PDB entry 6MNO | X-ray diffraction, 2.90 A resolution | chains C and D of the 4 polymer chains in the assembly

== Chain C ==
Protein: H-2 class II histocompatibility antigen, A-B alpha chain
Organism: Mus musculus
UniProtKB: P14434 (HA2B_MOUSE); residues 0-178 here correspond to UniProt positions 27-205 (UniProt number = residue number + 27)
Sequence (179 residues; numbered 0 to 178; the number before each row is that of its first residue; numbering starts at 0):
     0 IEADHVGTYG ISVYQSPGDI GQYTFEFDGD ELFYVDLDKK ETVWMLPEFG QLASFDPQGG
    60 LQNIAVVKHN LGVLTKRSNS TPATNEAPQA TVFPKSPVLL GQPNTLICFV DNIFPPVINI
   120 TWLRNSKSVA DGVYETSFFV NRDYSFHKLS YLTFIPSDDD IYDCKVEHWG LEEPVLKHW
Unresolved in the structure: 122-123, 158-160
Cystine bridges: Cys107-Cys163
Curated features (UniProtKB/Swiss-Prot):
  - glycosylation: Asn118 (N-linked (GlcNAc...) asparagine)

== Chain D ==
Protein: Padi4 (92-105) peptide and MHC Class II I-Ab beta chain
Organism: Mus musculus
Notes: EC 3.5.3.15
UniProtKB: chimeric construct of Q9Z183, P14483: residues -26 to -14 from Q9Z183 (PADI4_MOUSE) positions 93-105 (UniProt number = residue number + 119); residues 4-191 from P14483 positions 31-218 (UniProt number = residue number + 27)
Sequence (217 residues; numbered -26 to 191; 1 number in that range is skipped by the numbering (no residue carries it; nothing is unmodelled there); the number before each row is that of its first residue; numbers below 1 keep their minus sign (Arg-26 is residue -26)):
   -26 RVSYYGPKTS PVQ
   -12 GGGGSLVPRG SGGGGSERHF VYQFMGECYF TNGTQRIRYV TRYIYNREEY VRYDSDVGEH
    48 RAVTELGRPD AEYWNSQPEI LERTRAELDT VCRHNYEGPE THTSLRRLEQ PNVVISLSRT
   108 EALNHHNTLV CSVTDFYPAK IKVRWFRNGQ EETVGVSSTQ LIRNGDWTFQ VLVMLEMTPR
   168 RGEVYTCHVE HPSLKSPITV EWRA
Unresolved in the structure: -12 to 3, 106-113
Sequence notes: linker (-12 to 3)
Cystine bridges: Cys15-Cys79, Cys118-Cys174
Curated features (UniProtKB/Swiss-Prot):
  - region: Arg190, Ala191 (Connecting peptide)
  - glycosylation: Asn19 (N-linked (GlcNAc...) asparagine)

== How chain C and chain D interact ==
Residue-residue contacts (142; chain C residue first):
  Ile0(C) - Tyr16(D)  hydrophobic
  Ile0(C) - Arg25(D)
  Glu1(C) - Thr18(D)
  Ala2(C) - Tyr16(D)  hydrophobic
  Ala2(C) - Phe17(D)
  Ala2(C) - Thr18(D)
  Asp3(C) - Phe17(D)  hydrogen bond (backbone-backbone)
  Asp3(C) - Thr18(D)
  Asp3(C) - Asn19(D)  hydrogen bond (side chain-backbone)
  His4(C) - Tyr16(D)
  His4(C) - Phe17(D)  hydrogen bond (backbone-backbone)
  His4(C) - Tyr83(D)
  Val5(C) - Cys15(D)
  Val5(C) - Tyr16(D)  hydrophobic
  Gly6(C) - Gly13(D)
  Gly6(C) - Glu14(D)
  Gly6(C) - Cys15(D)  hydrogen bond (backbone-backbone)
  Gly6(C) - Phe17(D)
  Thr7(C) - Gly13(D)
  Tyr8(C) - Pro-20(D)
  Tyr8(C) - Gly13(D)  hydrogen bond (backbone-backbone)
  Tyr8(C) - Cys15(D)  hydrophobic
  Tyr8(C) - Val78(D)  hydrophobic
  Tyr8(C) - Asn82(D)
  Tyr8(C) - Glu87(D)  hydrogen bond
  Gly9(C) - Phe11(D)
  Gly9(C) - Met12(D)
  Ile10(C) - Phe11(D)
  Ser11(C) - Gln10(D)
  Ser11(C) - Phe11(D)  hydrogen bond (backbone-backbone)
  Val12(C) - Tyr9(D)
  Val12(C) - Gln10(D)
  Tyr13(C) - Val8(D)
  Tyr13(C) - Tyr9(D)  hydrogen bond (backbone-backbone)
  Gln14(C) - Phe7(D)
  Gln14(C) - Val8(D)
  Ser15(C) - His6(D)
  Ser15(C) - Phe7(D)  hydrogen bond (backbone-backbone)
  Pro16(C) - Arg5(D)
  Pro16(C) - His6(D)
  Phe24(C) - Tyr-23(D)  hydrophobic
  Phe24(C) - Tyr-22(D)
  Phe24(C) - Gly-21(D)
  Phe24(C) - Asn82(D)
  Phe26(C) - Glu87(D)
  Phe26(C) - Ser91(D)
  Phe26(C) - Leu92(D)  hydrophobic
  Asp27(C) - Arg150(D)  hydrogen bond (backbone-side chain)
  Gly28(C) - Arg150(D)
  Asp29(C) - Tyr124(D)
  Asp29(C) - Arg150(D)  salt bridge
  Asp29(C) - Trp154(D)
  Glu30(C) - Trp154(D)  hydrogen bond (backbone-side chain)
  Leu31(C) - Tyr-23(D)
  Leu31(C) - Glu87(D)
  Leu31(C) - Ser91(D)
  Trp43(C) - Tyr-23(D)  hydrophobic
  Met44(C) - Gly152(D)
  Met44(C) - Trp154(D)
  Leu45(C) - Arg94(D)
  Leu45(C) - Trp154(D)  hydrophobic
  Phe48(C) - Thr90(D)
  Phe48(C) - Ser91(D)
  Phe48(C) - Trp154(D)  hydrophobic
  Leu51(C) - Val-25(D)
  Leu51(C) - His89(D)
  Leu51(C) - Thr90(D)
  Ala52(C) - Val-25(D)
  Ala52(C) - Tyr-23(D)  hydrophobic
  Ala52(C) - Pro86(D)  hydrophobic
  Ser53(C) - Val-25(D)  hydrogen bond (backbone-backbone)
  Ser53(C) - Ser-24(D)
  Ser53(C) - Tyr-23(D)  hydrogen bond (backbone-backbone)
  Phe54(C) - Tyr-23(D)
  Asn62(C) - Pro-20(D)
  Asn62(C) - Lys-19(D)
  Asn62(C) - Thr-18(D)  hydrogen bond
  Val65(C) - Thr-18(D)
  Val65(C) - Pro-16(D)  hydrophobic
  Val66(C) - Thr-18(D)
  Val66(C) - Tyr9(D)  hydrophobic
  His68(C) - Pro-16(D)
  His68(C) - Val-15(D)  hydrogen bond (side chain-backbone)
  Asn69(C) - Ser-17(D)  hydrogen bond (side chain-backbone)
  Asn69(C) - Pro-16(D)
  Asn69(C) - Val-15(D)  hydrogen bond (side chain-backbone)
  Asn69(C) - Tyr9(D)
  Leu70(C) - Phe7(D)
  Leu70(C) - Val8(D)
  Leu70(C) - Tyr9(D)  hydrophobic
  Leu70(C) - Tyr32(D)  hydrophobic
  Val72(C) - Val-15(D)  hydrophobic
  Val72(C) - Gln-14(D)
  Leu73(C) - Tyr9(D)  hydrophobic
  Leu73(C) - Tyr32(D)  hydrophobic
  Leu73(C) - Tyr37(D)
  Thr74(C) - Tyr32(D)
  Arg76(C) - Leu53(D)  hydrogen bond (side chain-backbone)
  Arg76(C) - Pro56(D)
  Arg76(C) - Asp57(D)  salt bridge
  Ser77(C) - Tyr32(D)
  Ser77(C) - Leu53(D)
  Ser79(C) - Phe7(D)
  Thr80(C) - Phe7(D)
  Thr80(C) - Tyr32(D)  hydrogen bond (backbone-side chain)
  Thr80(C) - Asn33(D)  hydrogen bond (backbone-side chain)
  Pro81(C) - Arg5(D)
  Pro81(C) - His6(D)
  Pro81(C) - Phe7(D)  hydrophobic
  Pro81(C) - Asn33(D)  hydrogen bond (backbone-side chain)
  Ala82(C) - His6(D)  hydrogen bond (backbone-backbone)
  Ala82(C) - Asn33(D)
  Thr83(C) - Arg34(D)
  Glu85(C) - Arg34(D)  salt bridge
  Phe92(C) - Ile149(D)  hydrophobic
  Phe92(C) - Asn151(D)
  Pro93(C) - Gln157(D)
  Lys94(C) - Asp122(D)  salt bridge
  Lys94(C) - Asp153(D)  salt bridge
  Lys94(C) - Thr155(D)
  Lys94(C) - Gln157(D)
  Ser95(C) - Asp122(D)
  Pro96(C) - Ser119(D)
  Pro96(C) - Thr121(D)
  Ile106(C) - Asn151(D)
  Phe113(C) - Asn33(D)
  Phe113(C) - Arg34(D)
  Pro114(C) - Val8(D)  hydrophobic
  Val139(C) - Gln10(D)
  Asp142(C) - Arg34(D)
  Tyr143(C) - Gln10(D)
  Tyr143(C) - Arg29(D)
  Tyr143(C) - Ile31(D)  hydrophobic
  Tyr143(C) - Arg34(D)
  Tyr143(C) - Glu36(D)
  Ser144(C) - Arg34(D)
  Phe145(C) - Gln10(D)
  Leu148(C) - Gly152(D)
  Tyr150(C) - Asn151(D)  hydrogen bond (side chain-backbone)
  Tyr150(C) - Gly152(D)  hydrogen bond (side chain-backbone)
  Tyr150(C) - Asp153(D)
  Trp168(C) - His6(D)
Interface residues without a listed pair, chain C (69 interface residues in all): Tyr22, Phe32, Glu47, Pro115
Interface residues without a listed pair, chain D (61 interface residues in all): Val101

== Overview ==
The interface between chain C and chain D involves 69 residues on one side and 61 on the other; the contacts
include 24 hydrogen bonds and 5 salt bridges. Polar pairs include Asp29(C)-Arg150(D), Arg76(C)-Asp57(D) and
Glu85(C)-Arg34(D).
Here chain C is H-2 class II histocompatibility antigen, A-B alpha chain and chain D is Padi4 (92-105) peptide
and MHC Class II I-Ab beta chain, both from Mus musculus. Entry 6MNO (6235 TCR bound to I-Ab Padi4) was
determined by X-ray diffraction (same publication as 6MKD, 6MKR, 6MNG, 6MNM and 6MNN).
